Entry 7FBT (X-ray diffraction, 1.90 A resolution); this record covers chain A.

# Chain A
Name: Chitinase
From: Rhizomucor miehei
Notes: EC 3.2.1.14
UniProt: A0A3B6UEQ2 (A0A3B6UEQ2_RHIMI); residues 76-453 here correspond to UniProt positions 1-378 (UniProt number = residue number - 75)
Amino-acid sequence (378 residues; numbered 76 to 453; the number before each row is that of its first residue):
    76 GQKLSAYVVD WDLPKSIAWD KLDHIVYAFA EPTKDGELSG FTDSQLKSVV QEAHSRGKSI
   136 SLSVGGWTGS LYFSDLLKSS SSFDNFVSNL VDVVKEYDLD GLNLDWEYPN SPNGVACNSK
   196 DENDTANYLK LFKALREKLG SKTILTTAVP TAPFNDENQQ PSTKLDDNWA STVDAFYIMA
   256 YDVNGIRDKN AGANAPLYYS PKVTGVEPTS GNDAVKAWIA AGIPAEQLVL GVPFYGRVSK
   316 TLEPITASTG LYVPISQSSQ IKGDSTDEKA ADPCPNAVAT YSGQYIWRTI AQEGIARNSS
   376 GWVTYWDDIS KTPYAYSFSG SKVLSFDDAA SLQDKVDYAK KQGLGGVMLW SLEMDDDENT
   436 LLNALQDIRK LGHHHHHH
Not modelled in the structure: 76, 260-267, 275-282, 316-334, 370-380, 391-397, 445-453
Disulfides: C192-C349
Ion coordination: Mg2+ near D118 (its only coordinating residue here)

# In short
Chain A is Chitinase (Rhizomucor miehei); the structure, Crystal structure of chitinase (RmChi1) from
Rhizomucor miehei (sp p32 2 1, MR), was determined by X-ray diffraction (same publication as 5YUQ and 5XWF).
